Entry 2PFP (X-ray diffraction, 2.10 A resolution); this record covers chains P and A of the 4 polymer chains in the assembly.

Chain P:
Molecule: Primer
Sequence (6 nucleotides; numbered 1 to 6; the number before each row is that of its first residue):
     1 CAGTAC
Ion coordination: Na+: DA5 (shared with Ser339(A), Ile341(A), Ala344(A) of chain A)

Chain A:
Name: DNA polymerase lambda
Source organism: Homo sapiens
Notes: EC 2.7.7.7, 4.2.99.-
UniProtKB: Q9UGP5 (DPOLL_HUMAN); residue numbers follow UniProt; this construct covers 242-575
Amino-acid sequence (335 residues; row label = number of the first residue in the row):
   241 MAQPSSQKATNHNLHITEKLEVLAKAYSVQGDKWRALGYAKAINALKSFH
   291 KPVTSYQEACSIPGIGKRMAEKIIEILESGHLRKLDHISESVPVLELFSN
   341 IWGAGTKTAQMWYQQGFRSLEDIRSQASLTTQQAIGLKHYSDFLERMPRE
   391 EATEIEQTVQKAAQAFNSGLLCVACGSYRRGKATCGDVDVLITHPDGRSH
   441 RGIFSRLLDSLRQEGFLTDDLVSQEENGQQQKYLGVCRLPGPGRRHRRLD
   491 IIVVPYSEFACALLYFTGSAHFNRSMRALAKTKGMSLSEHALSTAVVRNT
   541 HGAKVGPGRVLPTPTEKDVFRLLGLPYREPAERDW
Disordered / not traced: 241-249
Sequence notes: initiating methionine (241); engineered mutation Ala543 (Cys in Q9UGP5)
Ion coordination: Na+ site 1: Cys300, Ile302; Na+ site 2: Ser339, Ile341, Ala344 (shared with DA5(P) of chain P); Mg2+: Asp427, Asp429 (together with 2'-deoxycytidine-5'-triphosphate); Na+ site 3: Asp427, Asp429, Asp490 (together with 2'-deoxycytidine-5'-triphosphate); Na+ site 4 near Ser463 (its only coordinating residue here)
Small-molecule neighbours: 2'-deoxycytidine-5'-triphosphate (DCP): Arg386, Gly416, Ser417, Arg420, Cys425, Gly426, Asp427, Asp429, Tyr505, Phe506, Thr507, Gly508, Ser509, Ala510, Asn513

Interface between chain P and chain A:
Contacting residue pairs (18):
  DG3(P) - Lys347(A)  phosphate contact
  DT4(P) - Gly343(A)  phosphate contact
  DT4(P) - Ala344(A)  phosphate contact
  DT4(P) - Gly345(A)  hydrogen bond to the phosphate
  DT4(P) - Thr346(A)  hydrogen bond to the phosphate
  DT4(P) - Lys347(A)  hydrogen bond to the phosphate
  DT4(P) - Thr348(A)  hydrogen bond to the phosphate
  DA5(P) - Ile341(A)  phosphate contact
  DA5(P) - Trp342(A)  hydrogen bond to the phosphate
  DA5(P) - Gly343(A)  hydrogen bond to the phosphate
  DA5(P) - Ala344(A)  phosphate contact
  DC6(P) - Trp342(A)  hydrogen bond to the phosphate
  DC6(P) - Asp429(A)  phosphate contact
  DC6(P) - Leu474(A)  sugar contact
  DC6(P) - Arg488(A)  salt bridge to the phosphate
  DC6(P) - Asp490(A)  phosphate contact
  DC6(P) - Tyr505(A)  hydrogen bond to the base
  DC6(P) - Phe506(A)  phosphate contact
Also at the interface, not in a pair above, chain A (15 interface residues in all): Lys472

Overview:
Chain P and chain A form an interface of 4 and 15 residues respectively; the contacts include 8 hydrogen bonds
and 1 salt bridge. Polar pairs include DC6(P)-Tyr505(A), DT4(P)-Gly345(A) and DT4(P)-Thr346(A). Chain A binds
2'-deoxycytidine-5'-triphosphate. Ser339(A), Ile341(A), Ala344(A) and DA5(P) form the Na+ site 2.
Here chain P is Primer and chain A is DNA polymerase lambda (Homo sapiens). Entry 2PFP (DNA Polymerase lambda
in complex with DNA and dCTP) was determined by X-ray diffraction, deposited together with 2PFN, 2PFO and
2PFQ.
